2C7D - chains K and L of the 21 polymer chains in the assembly; structure by electron microscopy, 8.70 A resolution (very low resolution: no residue pairs are listed; an interface is given only as per-side residue counts).

# Chain K (and L)
Molecule: 60 kDa chaperonin
Organism: Escherichia coli
Notes: chain L of this document is another copy of the same molecule, construct and numbering; everything in this record applies to it too
UniProt: P0A6F5 (CH60_ECOLI); residues 2-548 here correspond to UniProt positions 1-547 (UniProt number = residue number - 1)
Chain sequence (547 residues; numbered 2 to 548; the number before each row is that of its first residue):
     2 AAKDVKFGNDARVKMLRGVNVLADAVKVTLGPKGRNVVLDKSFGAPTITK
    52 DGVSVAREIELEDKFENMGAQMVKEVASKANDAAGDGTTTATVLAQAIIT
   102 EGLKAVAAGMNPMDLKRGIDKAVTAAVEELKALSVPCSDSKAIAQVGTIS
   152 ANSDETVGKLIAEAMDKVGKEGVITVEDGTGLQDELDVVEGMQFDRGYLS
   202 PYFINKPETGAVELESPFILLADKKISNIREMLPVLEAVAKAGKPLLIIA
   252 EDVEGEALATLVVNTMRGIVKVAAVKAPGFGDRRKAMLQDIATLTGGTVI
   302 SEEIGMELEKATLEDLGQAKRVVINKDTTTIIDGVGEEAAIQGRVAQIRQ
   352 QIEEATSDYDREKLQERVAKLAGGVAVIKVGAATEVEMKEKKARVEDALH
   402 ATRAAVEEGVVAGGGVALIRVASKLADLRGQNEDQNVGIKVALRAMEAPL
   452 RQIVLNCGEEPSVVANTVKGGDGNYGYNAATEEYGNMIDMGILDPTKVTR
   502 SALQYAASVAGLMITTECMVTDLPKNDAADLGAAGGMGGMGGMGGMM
Disordered / not traced: 2, 526-548

# Interface between chain K and chain L
At this resolution (9 A) residue pairs are not listed: 13 residues of chain K and 14 of chain L lie at the interface.

# In short
The interface between chain K and chain L involves 13 residues on one side and 14 on the other.
Chain K and chain L are both 60 kDa chaperonin (Escherichia coli); the structure, Fitted coordinates for
GroEL-ADP7-GroES Cryo-EM complex (EMD-1181), was determined by electron microscopy together with 2C7C from the
same study.
